Entry 7UTS (electron microscopy, 3.60 A resolution); this record covers chains G and H of the 10 polymer chains in the assembly.

[Chain G]
Name: Capsid protein VP1
Organism: Canis lupus familiaris
Reference sequence: Q11213 (CAPSD_PAVCB); residues 37-584 here correspond to UniProt positions 180-727 (UniProt number = residue number + 143)
Amino-acid sequence (548 residues; numbered 37 to 584; the number before each row is that of its first residue):
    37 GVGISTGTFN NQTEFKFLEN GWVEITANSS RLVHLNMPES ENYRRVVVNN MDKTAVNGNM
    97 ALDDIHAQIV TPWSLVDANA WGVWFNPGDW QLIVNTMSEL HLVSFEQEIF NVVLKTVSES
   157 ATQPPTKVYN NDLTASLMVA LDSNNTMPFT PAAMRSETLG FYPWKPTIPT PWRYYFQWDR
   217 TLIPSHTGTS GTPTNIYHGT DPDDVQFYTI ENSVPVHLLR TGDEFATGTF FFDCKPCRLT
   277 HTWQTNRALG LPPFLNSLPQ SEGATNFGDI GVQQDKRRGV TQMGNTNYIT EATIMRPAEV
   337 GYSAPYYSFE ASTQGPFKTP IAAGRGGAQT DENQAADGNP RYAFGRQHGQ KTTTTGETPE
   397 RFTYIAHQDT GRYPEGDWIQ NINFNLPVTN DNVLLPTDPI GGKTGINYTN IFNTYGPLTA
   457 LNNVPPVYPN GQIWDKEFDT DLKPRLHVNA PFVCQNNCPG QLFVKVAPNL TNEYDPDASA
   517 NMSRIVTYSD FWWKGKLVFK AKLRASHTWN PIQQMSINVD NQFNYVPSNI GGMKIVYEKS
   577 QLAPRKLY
Disordered / not traced: 156-161, 362-371
Disulfides: C490-C494
Curated features (UniProtKB/Swiss-Prot):
  - binding site (Mg(2+)): N180

[Chain H]
Name: Heavy chain antibody fragment
Organism: Canis lupus familiaris
Notes: antibody fragment or engineered binder
Amino-acid sequence (110 residues; numbered 1 to 110; the number before each row is that of its first residue; X marks 110 residues of unknown identity (built as UNK)):
     1 XXXXXXXXXX XXXXXXXXXX XXXXXXXXXX XXXXXXXXXX XXXXXXXXXX XXXXXXXXXX
    61 XXXXXXXXXX XXXXXXXXXX XXXXXXXXXX XXXXXXXXXX XXXXXXXXXX

[How chain G and chain H interact]
Interface residues of chain G (facing chain H), 4 residues: I232, Y233, H234, G235

[In short]
No residue of chain G is in contact with chain H. UniProt lists Mg2+-binding residue N180(G) on chain G.
Here chain G is Capsid protein VP1 and chain H is Heavy chain antibody fragment, both from Canis lupus
familiaris. Entry 7UTS (CPV Total-Fab Polyclonal A Site Fab) was determined by electron microscopy together
with 7UTP, 7UTR, 7UTU and 7UTV from the same study.
